Entry 5DZE (X-ray diffraction, 0.97 A resolution); this record covers chain A.

Chain A:
Molecule: endo-glucanase
Source organism: Vitis vinifera
Notes: fragment: endo-glucanase
Reference sequence: F6I323 (F6I323_VITVI); aligned to UniProt positions 1-207 over residues 2-208 (the alignment contains insertions or deletions, so no single offset holds)
Amino-acid sequence (207 residues; row label = number of the first residue in the row):
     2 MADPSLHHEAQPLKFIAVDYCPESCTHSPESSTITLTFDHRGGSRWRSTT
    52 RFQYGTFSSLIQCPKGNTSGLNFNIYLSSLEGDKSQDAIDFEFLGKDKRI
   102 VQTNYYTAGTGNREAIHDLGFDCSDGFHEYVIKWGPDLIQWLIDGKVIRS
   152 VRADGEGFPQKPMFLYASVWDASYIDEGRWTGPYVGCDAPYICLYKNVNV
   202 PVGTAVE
Unresolved in the structure: 2-9
Construct notes: engineered mutation Ala89 (Glu88 in F6I323)
Cystine bridges: Cys64-Cys124
Ligand contacts: beta-D-glucopyranose (BGC): Asp91, Glu93, Gln103, Asn105, Tyr107, Glu115, Trp171, Ile176, Trp181
Reported in the primary citation:
  - contacts within the chain: Cys64-Cys124
  - mutagenesis - E89A: abolished catalytic activity
  - mutagenesis - V152DEL: unchanged catalytic activity

Overview:
Chain A binds beta-D-glucopyranose. From the paper: E89A abolishes catalytic activity; contacts within the
chain involving Cys64 and Cys124.
Chain A is endo-glucanase (Vitis vinifera); the structure, Crystal Structure of the catalytic nucleophile
mutant of VvEG16 in complex with cellotetraose, was determined by X-ray diffraction (same publication as 5DZF,
5DZG and 5SV8).
